PDB entry 5XKF | X-ray diffraction, 2.80 A resolution | chains A and F of the 6 polymer chains in the assembly

[Chain A]
Molecule: Tubulin alpha-1B chain
Source organism: Sus scrofa
UniProtKB: Q2XVP4 (TBA1B_PIG); residue numbers follow UniProt; this construct covers 1-451
Amino-acid sequence (451 residues; numbered 1 to 451; the number before each row is that of its first residue):
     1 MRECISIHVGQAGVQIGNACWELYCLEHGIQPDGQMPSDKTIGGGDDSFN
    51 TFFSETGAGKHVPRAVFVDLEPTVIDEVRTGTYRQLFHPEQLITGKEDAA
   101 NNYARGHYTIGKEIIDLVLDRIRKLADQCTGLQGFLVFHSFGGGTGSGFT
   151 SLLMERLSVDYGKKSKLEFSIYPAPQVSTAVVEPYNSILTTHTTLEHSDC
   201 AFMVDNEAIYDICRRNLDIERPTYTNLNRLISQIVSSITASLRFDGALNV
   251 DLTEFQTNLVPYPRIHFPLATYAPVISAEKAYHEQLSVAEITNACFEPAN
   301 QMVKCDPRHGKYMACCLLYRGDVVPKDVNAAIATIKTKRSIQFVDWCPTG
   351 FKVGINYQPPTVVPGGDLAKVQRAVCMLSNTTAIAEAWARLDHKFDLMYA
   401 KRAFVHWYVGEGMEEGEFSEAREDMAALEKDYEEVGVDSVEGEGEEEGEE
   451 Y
Not modelled in the structure: 438-451
Bound ions: Ca2+: D39, T41, G44, E55
Residues lining bound ligands:
  - 88U (N-(4-methoxyphenyl)-N,2-dimethyl-quinazolin-4-amine): T179, A180, V181
  - GTP (guanosine-5'-triphosphate): G10, Q11, A12, Q15, I16, D69, D98, A99, A100, N101, S140, G142, G143, G144, T145, G146, I171, P173, V177, S178, T179, E183, N206, Y224, L227, N228, I231
Swiss-Prot annotation at these positions:
  - motif: M1 to C4 (MREC motif)
  - active site: E254
  - binding site (GTP): G10, Q11, A12, Q15, E71, A99, S140, G143, G144, T145, G146, T179, E183, N206, Y224, N228, L252
  - binding site (Mg(2+)): E71
  - site: Y451 (Involved in polymerization)
  - modified residue: K40 (N6,N6,N6-trimethyllysine), S48 (Phosphoserine), S232 (Phosphoserine), Y282 (3'-nitrotyrosine), R339 (Omega-N-methylarginine), S439 (Phosphoserine), E443 (5-glutamyl polyglutamate), E445 (5-glutamyl polyglutamate), Y451 (3'-nitrotyrosine)
  - cross-link (Glycyl lysine isopeptide (Lys-Gly)): K326 (interchain with G-Cter in ubiquitin), K370 (interchain with G-Cter in ubiquitin)

[Chain F]
Molecule: Tubulin tyrosine ligase
Source organism: Gallus gallus
UniProtKB: E1BQ43 (E1BQ43_CHICK); numbering as in UniProt (aligned over 1-378)
Amino-acid sequence (384 residues; numbered 1 to 384; the number before each row is that of its first residue):
     1 MYTFVVRDENSSVYAEVSRLLLATGQWKRLRKDNPRFNLMLGERNRLPFG
    51 RLGHEPGLVQLVNYYRGADKLCRKASLVKLIKTSPELSESCTWFPESYVI
   101 YPTNLKTPVAPAQNGIRHLINNTRTDEREVFLAAYNRRREGREGNVWIAK
   151 SSAGAKGEGILISSEASELLDFIDEQGQVHVIQKYLEKPLLLEPGHRKFD
   201 IRSWVLVDHLYNIYLYREGVLRTSSEPYNSANFQDKTCHLTNHCIQKEYS
   251 KNYGRYEEGNEMFFEEFNQYLMDALNTTLENSILLQIKHIIRSCLMCIEP
   301 AISTKHLHYQSFQLFGFDFMVDEELKVWLIEVNGAPACAQKLYAELCQGI
   351 VDVAISSVFPLADTGQKTSQPTSIFIKLHHHHHH
Not modelled in the structure: 104-125, 150-160, 248-251, 363-371, 381-384
Construct notes: expression tag (379-384)

[Chain A / chain F interface]
Contacting residue pairs (24; chain A residue first):
  Q176(A) with P56(F)
  E207(A) with H54(F), salt bridge
  E297(A) with H306(F)
  P298(A) with L307(F), hydrophobic
  K304(A) with H54(F); H308(F)
  D306(A) with R66(F); L307(F)
  R308(A) with P300(F), hydrogen bond (side chain-backbone); A301(F), hydrogen bond (side chain-backbone); I302(F); S303(F), hydrogen bond (side chain-backbone); L307(F)
  H309(A) with R66(F), hydrogen bond (side chain-backbone); G67(F); A301(F), hydrogen bond (side chain-backbone)
  K338(A) with P300(F)
  S340(A) with A301(F)
  E386(A) with G50(F); R66(F), salt bridge
  R390(A) with G50(F); H54(F)
  H393(A) with R51(F)
  E433(A) with R46(F), salt bridge
Also at the interface, not in a pair above, chain A (15 interface residues in all): C305
Also at the interface, not in a pair above, chain F (15 interface residues in all): G53

[In short]
Chain A and chain F each contribute 15 residues to their interface, with 5 hydrogen bonds and 3 salt bridges.
Polar contacts include E207(A)-H54(F), E386(A)-R66(F) and E433(A)-R46(F). Ligands of chain A: GTP and compound
88U.
Chain A is Tubulin alpha-1B chain (Sus scrofa) and chain F is Tubulin tyrosine ligase (Gallus gallus); the
structure, Crystal structure of T2R-TTL-MPC6827 complex, was determined by X-ray diffraction.
